Entry 9G40 (electron microscopy, 4.30 A resolution (low resolution: residue-level contacts below are approximate; hydrogen-bond / salt-bridge calls are withheld)); this record covers chains u and v of the 5 polymer chains in the assembly.

Chain u (and v):
Name: CDK5 regulatory subunit-associated protein 2
Organism: Homo sapiens
Notes: chain v of this document is another copy of the same molecule, construct and numbering; everything in this record applies to it too
UniProt: Q96SN8 (CK5P2_HUMAN); numbering as in UniProt (aligned over 1-1893)
Chain sequence (1893 residues; each row starts with the number of its first residue):
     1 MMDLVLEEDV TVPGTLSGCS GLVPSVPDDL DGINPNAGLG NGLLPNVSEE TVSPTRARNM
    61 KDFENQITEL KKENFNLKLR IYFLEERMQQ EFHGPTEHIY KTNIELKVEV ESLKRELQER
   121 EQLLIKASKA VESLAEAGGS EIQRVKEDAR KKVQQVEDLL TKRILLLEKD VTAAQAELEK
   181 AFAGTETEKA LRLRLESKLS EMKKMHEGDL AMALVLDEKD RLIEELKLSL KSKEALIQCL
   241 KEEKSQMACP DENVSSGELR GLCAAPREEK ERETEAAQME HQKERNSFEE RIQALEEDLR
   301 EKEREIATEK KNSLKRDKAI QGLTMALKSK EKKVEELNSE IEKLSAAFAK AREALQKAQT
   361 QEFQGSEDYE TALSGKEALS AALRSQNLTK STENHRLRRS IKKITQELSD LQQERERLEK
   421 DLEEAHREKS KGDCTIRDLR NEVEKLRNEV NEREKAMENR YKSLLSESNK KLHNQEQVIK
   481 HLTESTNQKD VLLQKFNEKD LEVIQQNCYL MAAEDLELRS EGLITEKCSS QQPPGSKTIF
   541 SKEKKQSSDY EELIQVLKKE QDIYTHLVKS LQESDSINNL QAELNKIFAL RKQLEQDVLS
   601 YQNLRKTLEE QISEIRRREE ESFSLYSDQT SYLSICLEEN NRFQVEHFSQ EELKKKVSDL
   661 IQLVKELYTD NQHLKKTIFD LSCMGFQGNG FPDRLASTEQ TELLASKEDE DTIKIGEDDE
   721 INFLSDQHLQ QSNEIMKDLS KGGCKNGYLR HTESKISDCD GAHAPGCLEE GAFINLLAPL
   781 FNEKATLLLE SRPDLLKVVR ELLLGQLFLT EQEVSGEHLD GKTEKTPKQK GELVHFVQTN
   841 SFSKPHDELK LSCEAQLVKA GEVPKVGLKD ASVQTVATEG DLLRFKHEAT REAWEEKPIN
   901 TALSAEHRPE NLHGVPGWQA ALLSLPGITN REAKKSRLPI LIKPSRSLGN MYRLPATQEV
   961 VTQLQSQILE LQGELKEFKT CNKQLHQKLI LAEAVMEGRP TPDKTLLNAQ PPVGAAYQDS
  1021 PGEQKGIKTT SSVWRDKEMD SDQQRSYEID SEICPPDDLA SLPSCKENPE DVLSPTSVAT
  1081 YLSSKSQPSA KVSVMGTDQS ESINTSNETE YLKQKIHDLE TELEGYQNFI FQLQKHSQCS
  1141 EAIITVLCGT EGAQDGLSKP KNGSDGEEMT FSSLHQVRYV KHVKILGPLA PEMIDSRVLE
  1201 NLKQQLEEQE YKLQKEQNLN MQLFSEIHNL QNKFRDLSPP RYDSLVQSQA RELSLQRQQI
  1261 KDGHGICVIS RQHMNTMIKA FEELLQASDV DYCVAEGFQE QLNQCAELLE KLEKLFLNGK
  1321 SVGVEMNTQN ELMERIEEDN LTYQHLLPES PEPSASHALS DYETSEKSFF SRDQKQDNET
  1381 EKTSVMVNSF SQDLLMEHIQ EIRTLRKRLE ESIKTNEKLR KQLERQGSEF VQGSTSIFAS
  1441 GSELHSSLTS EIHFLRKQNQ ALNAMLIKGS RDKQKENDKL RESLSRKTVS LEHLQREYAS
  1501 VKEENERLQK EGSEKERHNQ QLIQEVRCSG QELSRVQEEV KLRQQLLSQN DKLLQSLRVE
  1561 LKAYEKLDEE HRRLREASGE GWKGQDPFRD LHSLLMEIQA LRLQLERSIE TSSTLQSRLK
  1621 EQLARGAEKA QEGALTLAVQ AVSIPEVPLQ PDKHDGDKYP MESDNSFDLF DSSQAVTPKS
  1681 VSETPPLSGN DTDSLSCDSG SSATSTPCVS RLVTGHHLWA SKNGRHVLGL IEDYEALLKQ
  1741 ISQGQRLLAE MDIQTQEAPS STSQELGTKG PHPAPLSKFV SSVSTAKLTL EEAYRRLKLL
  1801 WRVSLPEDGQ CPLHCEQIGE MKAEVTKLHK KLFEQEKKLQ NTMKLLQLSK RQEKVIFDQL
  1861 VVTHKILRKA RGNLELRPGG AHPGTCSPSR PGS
Disordered / not traced: 1-57, 92-1893
Curated features (UniProtKB/Swiss-Prot):
  - region: V1861 to A1870 (Required for centrosomal attachment, Golgi localization and CALM1 interaction)
  - modified residue: S547 (Phosphoserine), T1001 (Phosphothreonine), S1238 (Phosphoserine), S1490 (Phosphoserine), S1663 (Phosphoserine), S1666 (Phosphoserine), S1893 (Phosphoserine)
  - mutagenesis: L938 to P939 (Loss of interaction with MAPRE1), K1865 (K1865A: No effect on centrosomal attachment, Golgi localization and loss of interaction with CALM1; when associated with A-1869), K1869 (K1869A: No effect on centrosomal attachment, Golgi localization and loss of interaction to CALM1; when associated with A-1865)

Chain u / chain v interface:
Pairs across the interface (28):
  F63(u) with F63(v)
  Q66(u) with I67(v)
  I67(u) with Q66(v); I67(v)
  L70(u) with I67(v); L70(v)
  K71(u) with L70(v)
  E73(u) with N74(v)
  N74(u) with L70(v); E73(v); N74(v); L77(v)
  L77(u) with N74(v); L77(v); K78(v)
  K78(u) with E73(v); L77(v)
  R80(u) with I81(v); E85(v)
  I81(u) with R80(v); L84(v)
  L84(u) with L84(v); E85(v); M88(v)
  E85(u) with R80(v)
  R87(u) with M88(v)
  M88(u) with L84(v); M88(v)
Other interface residues (no listed pair), chain v (14 interface residues in all): R87

Summary:
Chain u and chain v form an interface of 15 and 14 residues respectively. Curated annotation (UniProt) lists 4
mutagenesis sites on chain u.
Chain u and chain v are both CDK5 regulatory subunit-associated protein 2 (Homo sapiens); the structure,
Structure of the Position 7 CMG-decorated gamma-Tubulin Ring Complex from Pig Brain, was determined by
electron microscopy together with 9G3X, 9G3Y and 9G3Z from the same study.
